Entry 3PJS (X-ray diffraction, 3.80 A resolution); this record covers chains K and L of the 8 polymer chains in the assembly.

== Chain K (and L) ==
Molecule: Voltage-gated potassium channel
Source organism: Streptomyces lividans
Notes: chain L of this document is another copy of the same molecule, construct and numbering; everything in this record applies to it too
UniProtKB: P0A334 (KCSA_STRLI); numbering as in UniProt (aligned over 22-160)
Amino-acid sequence (166 residues; numbered -5 to 160; the number before each row is that of its first residue; numbers below 1 keep their minus sign (Met-5 is residue -5)):
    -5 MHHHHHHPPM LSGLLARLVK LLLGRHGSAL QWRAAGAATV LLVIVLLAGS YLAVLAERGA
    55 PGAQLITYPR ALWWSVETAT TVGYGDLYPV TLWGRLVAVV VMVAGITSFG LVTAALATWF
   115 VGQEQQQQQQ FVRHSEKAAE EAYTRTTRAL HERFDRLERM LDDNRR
Not modelled in the structure: -5 to 21
Differences from the reference sequence: expression tag (-5 to 21); engineered mutation Gln25 (His in P0A334), Gln117 (Arg in P0A334), Gln120 (Glu in P0A334), Gln121 (Arg in P0A334), Gln122 (Arg in P0A334), Gln123 (Gly in P0A334), Gln124 (His in P0A334)
Reported in the primary citation:
  - conformationally variable residues (domain motion, helix shift): Gly104, Thr112, Val115, Glu118 to Glu135

== How chain K and chain L interact ==
Contacting residue pairs - 51 pairs, chain K then chain L:
  Pro63(K) with Arg89(L), hydrogen bond (backbone-side chain)
  Arg64(K) with Arg89(L), hydrogen bond (backbone-side chain)
  Trp67(K) with Trp68(L), hydrophobic; Pro83(L), hydrophobic; Gly88(L); Arg89(L); Ala92(L), hydrophobic
  Val70(K) with Val93(L), hydrophobic; Met96(L), hydrophobic
  Thr74(K) with Thr75(L), hydrogen bond (backbone-side chain); Met96(L), hydrogen bond
  Thr75(K) with Thr75(L), hydrogen bond (backbone-side chain)
  Val76(K) with Glu71(L); Thr72(L); Thr75(L); Val76(L); Gly77(L), hydrogen bond (backbone-backbone); Met96(L), hydrophobic
  Gly77(K) with Val76(L); Gly77(L)
  Tyr78(K) with Trp68(L), hydrogen bond (side chain-backbone); Glu71(L); Thr72(L), hydrogen bond; Gly77(L); Tyr78(L); Tyr82(L), hydrophobic
  Asp80(K) with Tyr82(L); Pro83(L)
  Phe103(K) with Ile100(L), hydrophobic
  Gln121(K) with Gln119(L)
  Phe125(K) with Val126(L), hydrophobic
  Ser129(K) with Glu130(L), hydrogen bond
  Tyr137(K) with Tyr137(L)
  Thr140(K) with Tyr137(L), hydrogen bond; Thr141(L)
  Ala143(K) with His145(L)
  Leu144(K) with Leu144(L), hydrophobic
  Arg147(K) with His145(L), hydrogen bond; Phe148(L); Asp149(L), salt bridge; Glu152(L), salt bridge
  Phe148(K) with Phe148(L), hydrophobic
  Arg150(K) with Glu152(L), salt bridge
  Met154(K) with Arg159(L), hydrogen bond (backbone-side chain)
  Leu155(K) with Leu155(L), hydrophobic; Arg159(L)
  Asn158(K) with Asp156(L); Arg159(L); Arg160(L), hydrogen bond (backbone-side chain)
  Arg159(K) with Arg159(L); Arg160(L)
Other interface residues (no listed pair), chain K (32 interface residues in all): Ala65, Leu66, Gly79, Phe114, Glu118, Ala136, Leu151
Other interface residues (no listed pair), chain L (34 interface residues in all): Ala28, Gly79, Leu81, Ala108, Leu151

== In short ==
32 residues of chain K and 34 residues of chain L are in contact, with 13 hydrogen bonds and 3 salt bridges.
Among the polar pairs are Arg147(K)-Asp149(L), Arg147(K)-Glu152(L) and Arg150(K)-Glu152(L). From the paper:
conformational variability at Gly104(K), Thr112(K) and Val115(K) among others.
Chain K and chain L are both Voltage-gated potassium channel (Streptomyces lividans); the structure, Mechanism
of Activation Gating in the Full-Length KcsA K+ Channel, was determined by X-ray diffraction.
